PDB entry 7DI3 | X-ray diffraction, 1.69 A resolution | chain A

# Chain A
Molecule: Cytochrome P450 hydroxylase
From: Streptomyces laurentii
Reference sequence: A0A160P685 (A0A160P685_STRLU); residues 1-396 here = UniProt positions 1-396
Sequence (396 residues; numbered 1 to 396; the number before each row is that of its first residue):
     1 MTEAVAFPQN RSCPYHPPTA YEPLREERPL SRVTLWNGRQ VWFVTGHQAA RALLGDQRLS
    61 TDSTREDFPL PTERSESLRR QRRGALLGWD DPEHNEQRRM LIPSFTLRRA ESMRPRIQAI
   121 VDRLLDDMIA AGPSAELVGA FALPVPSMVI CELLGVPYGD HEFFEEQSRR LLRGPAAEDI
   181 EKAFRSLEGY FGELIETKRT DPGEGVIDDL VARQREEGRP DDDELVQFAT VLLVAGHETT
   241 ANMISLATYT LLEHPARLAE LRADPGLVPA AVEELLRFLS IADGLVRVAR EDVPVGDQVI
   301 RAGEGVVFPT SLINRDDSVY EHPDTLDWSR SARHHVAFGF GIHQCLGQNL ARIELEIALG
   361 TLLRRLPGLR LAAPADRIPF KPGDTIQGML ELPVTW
Not modelled in the structure: 1-3, 73-84
Metal / ion sites: heme Fe near Cys-345 (its only coordinating residue here)
Small-molecule neighbours: heme (HEM): Leu-86, Leu-87, His-94, Arg-98, Phe-105, Ile-150, Leu-153, Val-231, Leu-232, Ala-235, Gly-236, Thr-239, Thr-240, Met-243, Leu-276, Ile-281, Ala-282, Leu-285, Arg-287, Ala-337, Phe-338, Gly-339, Ile-342, His-343, Gln-344, Cys-345, Leu-346, Gly-347, Leu-350, Ala-351, Glu-354, Leu-355
From the paper describing this entry:
  - conformationally variable residues (order/disorder transition): Glu-73 to Gly-84
  - contacts within the chain: Phe-68/Val-286, Phe-68/Val-288, Phe-338/Gln-348

# In short
Ligands of chain A: heme. From the paper: conformational variability at Glu-73; contacts within the chain
involving Phe-68, Val-286 and Val-288 among others.
Chain A is Cytochrome P450 hydroxylase (Streptomyces laurentii); the structure, Cytochrome P450 (CYP105D18)
W.T, was determined by X-ray diffraction (same publication as 7DLS).
